5IDP - chains A and B; structure by X-ray diffraction, 2.65 A resolution.

== Chain A ==
Name: Cyclin-dependent kinase 8
Source organism: Homo sapiens
Notes: EC 2.7.11.22, 2.7.11.23; fragment: kinase domain, residues 3-405
Reference sequence: P49336 (CDK8_HUMAN); numbering as in UniProt (aligned over 1-364)
Amino-acid sequence (370 residues; numbered -1 to 368; the number before each row is that of its first residue; numbers below 1 keep their minus sign (Asp-1 is residue -1)):
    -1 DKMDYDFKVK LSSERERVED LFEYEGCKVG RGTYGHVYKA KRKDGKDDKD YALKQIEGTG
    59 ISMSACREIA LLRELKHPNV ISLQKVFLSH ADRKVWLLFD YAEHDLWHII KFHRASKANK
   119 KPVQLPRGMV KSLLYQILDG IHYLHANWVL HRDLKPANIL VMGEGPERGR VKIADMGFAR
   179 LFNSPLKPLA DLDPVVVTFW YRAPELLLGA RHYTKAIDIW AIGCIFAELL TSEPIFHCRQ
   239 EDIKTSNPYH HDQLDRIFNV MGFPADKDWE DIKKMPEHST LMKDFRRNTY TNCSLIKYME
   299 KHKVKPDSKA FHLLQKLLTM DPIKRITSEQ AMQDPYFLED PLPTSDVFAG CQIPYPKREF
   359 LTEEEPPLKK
Unresolved in the structure: -1, 116-120, 186-195, 240-242, 360-368
Construct notes: expression tag (-1 to 0, 365-368)
Residues lining bound ligands: 6A6 ((3-amino-1H-indazol-5-yl)[(2S)-2-(4-fluorophenyl)piperidin-1-yl]methanone): Val27, Gly28, Tyr32, Val35, Ala50, Lys52, Ile79, Phe97, Asp98, Tyr99, Ala100, Asp103, His106, Ala155, Asn156, Leu158, Ala172, Asp173, Arg356
From the paper describing this entry:
  - binding site for 6A6: Val27, Asp98

== Chain B ==
Name: Cyclin-C
Source organism: Homo sapiens
Reference sequence: P24863 (CCNC_HUMAN); residue numbers follow UniProt; this construct covers 1-264
Amino-acid sequence (268 residues; each row starts with the number of its first residue; numbers below 1 keep their minus sign (Asp-3 is residue -3)):
    -3 DDKAMAGNFW QSSHYLQWIL DKQDLLKERQ KDLKFLSEEE YWKLQIFFTN VIQALGEHLK
    57 LRQQVIATAT VYFKRFYARY SLKSIDPVLM APTCVFLASK VEEFGVVSNT RLIAAATSVL
   117 KTRFSYAFPK EFPYRMNHIL ECEFYLLELM DCCLIVYHPY RPLLQYVQDM GQEDMLLPLA
   177 WRIVNDTYRT DLCLLYPPFM IALACLHVAC VVQQKDARQW FAELSVDMEK ILEIIRVILK
   237 LYEQWKNFDE RKEMATILSK MPKPKPPP
Construct notes: expression tag (-3 to 0)

== Interface between chain A and chain B ==
Residue-residue contacts - 74 pairs, chain A then chain B:
  Lys0(A) - Tyr130(B)
  Lys0(A) - Pro260(B)
  Met1(A) - Ser80(B)
  Met1(A) - Glu137(B)
  Met1(A) - Tyr141(B)  hydrophobic
  Met1(A) - Pro260(B)
  Met1(A) - Lys261(B)
  Asp2(A) - Lys79(B)
  Asp2(A) - Ser80(B)  hydrogen bond (backbone-backbone)
  Asp2(A) - Pro260(B)
  Asp2(A) - Lys261(B)  hydrogen bond (side chain-backbone)
  Tyr3(A) - Lys261(B)  hydrogen bond (backbone-backbone)
  Tyr3(A) - Pro262(B)
  Tyr3(A) - Pro263(B)  hydrophobic
  Tyr3(A) - Pro264(B)
  Asp4(A) - Lys261(B)  salt bridge
  Phe5(A) - Tyr76(B)  hydrophobic
  Phe5(A) - Ser80(B)
  Lys6(A) - Tyr141(B)
  Leu9(A) - Tyr76(B)
  Leu9(A) - Tyr141(B)  hydrophobic
  Arg13(A) - Glu144(B)  salt bridge
  Ile59(A) - Lys96(B)  hydrogen bond (backbone-side chain)
  Ile59(A) - Glu139(B)
  Ile59(A) - Phe140(B)  hydrophobic
  Ile59(A) - Leu143(B)  hydrophobic
  Met61(A) - Lys96(B)
  Met61(A) - Glu98(B)
  Met61(A) - Glu99(B)
  Met61(A) - Val102(B)  hydrophobic
  Cys64(A) - Leu93(B)  hydrophobic
  Cys64(A) - Lys96(B)
  Cys64(A) - Val97(B)  hydrophobic
  Cys64(A) - Leu150(B)
  Arg65(A) - Val97(B)  hydrogen bond (side chain-backbone)
  Arg65(A) - Glu99(B)  salt bridge
  Ile67(A) - Cys148(B)  hydrophobic
  Ile67(A) - Leu150(B)  hydrophobic
  Ala68(A) - Leu150(B)  hydrophobic
  Ala68(A) - Ile151(B)
  Leu69(A) - Met1(B)  hydrophobic
  Arg71(A) - Gln13(B)  hydrogen bond
  Arg71(A) - Asp147(B)  salt bridge
  Arg71(A) - Cys148(B)
  Arg71(A) - Cys149(B)  hydrogen bond
  Glu72(A) - Met1(B)
  Glu72(A) - Ser8(B)
  Glu72(A) - Ser9(B)  hydrogen bond
  Glu72(A) - Ile151(B)
  Leu73(A) - Met1(B)  hydrophobic
  Val84(A) - Cys148(B)  hydrophobic
  Leu86(A) - Phe140(B)
  Leu86(A) - Leu143(B)  hydrophobic
  Ser87(A) - Phe140(B)
  His88(A) - Phe140(B)
  His88(A) - Tyr141(B)
  His88(A) - Glu144(B)  salt bridge
  Arg91(A) - Leu136(B)  hydrogen bond (side chain-backbone)
  Arg91(A) - Phe140(B)
  Asn145(A) - Lys-1(B)
  Asn145(A) - Ala0(B)
  Asn145(A) - Met1(B)  hydrogen bond (backbone-backbone)
  Asn145(A) - Asn4(B)
  Trp146(A) - Lys-1(B)
  Arg150(A) - Glu99(B)  salt bridge
  Phe176(A) - Glu99(B)
  Ala177(A) - Glu99(B)
  Arg178(A) - Glu99(B)  hydrogen bond (backbone-side chain)
  Leu179(A) - Glu99(B)
  Phe180(A) - Glu99(B)  hydrogen bond (backbone-backbone)
  Phe180(A) - Phe100(B)
  Phe180(A) - Gly101(B)
  Asn181(A) - Glu99(B)
  Asn181(A) - Phe100(B)
Also at the interface, not in a pair above, chain A (36 interface residues in all): Gly58, Ser60, Val147
Also at the interface, not in a pair above, chain B (40 interface residues in all): Phe72, Ile81, Pro129, Cys138

== In short ==
36 residues of chain A and 40 residues of chain B are in contact, with 12 hydrogen bonds and 6 salt bridges.
Polar pairs include Asp4(A)-Lys261(B), Arg13(A)-Glu144(B) and Arg65(A)-Glu99(B). Chain A binds compound 6A6.
From the paper: a binding site for 6A6 at Val27(A) and Asp98(A).
Here chain A is Cyclin-dependent kinase 8 and chain B is Cyclin-C, both from Homo sapiens. Entry 5IDP
(CDK8-CYCC IN COMPLEX WITH (3-Amino-1H-indazol-5-yl)-[(S)-2-(4-fluoro-phenyl)-piperidin-1-yl]-methanone) was
determined by X-ray diffraction, deposited together with 5ICP and 5IDN.
